PDB entry 6BNC | X-ray diffraction, 1.50 A resolution | chain A

== Chain A ==
Protein: Phosphoethanolamine transferase
Source organism: Moraxella sp. HMSC061H09
Reference sequence: A0A1E9VP98 (A0A1E9VP98_9GAMM); numbering as in UniProt (aligned over 235-578)
Amino-acid sequence (344 residues; row label = number of the first residue in the row):
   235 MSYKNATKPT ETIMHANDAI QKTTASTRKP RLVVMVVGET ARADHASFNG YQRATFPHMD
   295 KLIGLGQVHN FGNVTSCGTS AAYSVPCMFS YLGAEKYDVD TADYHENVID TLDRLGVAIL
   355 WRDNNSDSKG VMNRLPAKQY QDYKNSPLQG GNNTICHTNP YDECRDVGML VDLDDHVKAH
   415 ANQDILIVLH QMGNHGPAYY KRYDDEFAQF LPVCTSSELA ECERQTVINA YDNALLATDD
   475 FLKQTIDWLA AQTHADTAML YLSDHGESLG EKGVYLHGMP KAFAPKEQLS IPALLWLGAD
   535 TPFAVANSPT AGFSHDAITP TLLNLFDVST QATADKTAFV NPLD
Disordered / not traced: 235-243
Disulfide bonds: Cys-390/Cys-398, Cys-448/Cys-456
Construct notes: engineered mutation Ala-315 (Thr in A0A1E9VP98)
Ion coordination: Zn2+ site 1: Glu-273, Asp-498, His-499; Zn2+ site 2: Tyr-338 (shared with 2 residues of chain B); Zn2+ site 3: His-429, His-511 (shared with 1 residue of chain B)
Reported in the primary citation:
  - Zn2+ coordination: Glu-273, His-429, His-511
  - conformationally variable residues (side-chain flip): His-429
  - binding site for polyethylene glycol (n=34): Lys-378, Met-426, His-429
  - mutagenesis - T315A, Y338R, H429A, R436A: abolished growth

== In short ==
The Zn2+ site 1 is built by Glu-273, Asp-498 and His-499. His-429 and His-511 form the Zn2+ site 3. From the
paper: a binding site for polyethylene glycol (n=34) at Lys-378, Met-426 and His-429; T315A, Y338R and H429A,
among others, abolish growth.
Chain A is Phosphoethanolamine transferase (Moraxella sp. HMSC061H09); the structure, Crystal structure of the
intrinsic colistin resistance enzyme ICR(Mc) from Moraxella catarrhalis, catalytic domain, Thr315Ala mutant
..., was determined by X-ray diffraction together with 6BND, 6BNE and 6BNF from the same study.
